Entry 7K5U (X-ray diffraction, 2.00 A resolution); this record covers chains T and A of the 3 polymer chains in the assembly.

== Chain T ==
Molecule: 16-nt DNA strand
Sequence (16 nucleotides; row label = number of the first residue in the row):
     1 GACGTACGTG ATCGCA
Not modelled in the structure: 1-2, 16

== Chain A ==
Name: DNA polymerase I
Source organism: Geobacillus stearothermophilus
Notes: EC 2.7.7.7
Reference sequence: E1C9K5 (E1C9K5_GEOSE); residues 297-876 here correspond to UniProt positions 1-580 (UniProt number = residue number - 296)
Amino-acid sequence (580 residues; numbered 297 to 876; the number before each row is that of its first residue):
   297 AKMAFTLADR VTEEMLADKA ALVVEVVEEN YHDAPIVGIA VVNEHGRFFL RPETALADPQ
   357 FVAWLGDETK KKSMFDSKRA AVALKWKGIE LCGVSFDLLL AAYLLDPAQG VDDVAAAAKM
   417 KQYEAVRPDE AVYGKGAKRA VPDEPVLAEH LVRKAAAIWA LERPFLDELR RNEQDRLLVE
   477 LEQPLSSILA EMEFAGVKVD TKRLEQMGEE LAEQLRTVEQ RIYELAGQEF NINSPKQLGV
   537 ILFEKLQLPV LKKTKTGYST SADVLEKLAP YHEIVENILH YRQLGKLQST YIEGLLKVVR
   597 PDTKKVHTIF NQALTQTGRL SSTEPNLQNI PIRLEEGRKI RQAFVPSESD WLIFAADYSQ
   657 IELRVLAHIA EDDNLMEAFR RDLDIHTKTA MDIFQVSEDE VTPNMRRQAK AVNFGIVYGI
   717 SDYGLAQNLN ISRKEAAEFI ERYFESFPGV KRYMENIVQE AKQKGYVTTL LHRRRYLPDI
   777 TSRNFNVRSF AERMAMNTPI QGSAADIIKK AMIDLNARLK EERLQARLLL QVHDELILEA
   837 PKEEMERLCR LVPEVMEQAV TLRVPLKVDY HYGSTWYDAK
Not modelled in the structure: 297-299
Differences from the reference sequence: variant Thr550 (Ser254 in E1C9K5)
Reported in the primary citation:
  - mutagenesis - Y714S/Y719S: decreased catalytic activity (primer-extension assay)

== Interface between chain T and chain A ==
Contacting residue pairs (47):
  DC3(T) - Ala707(A)  hydrogen bond to the base
  DC3(T) - Gly711(A)  base contact
  DC3(T) - Tyr714(A)  sugar contact
  DC3(T) - Gly715(A)  base contact
  DC3(T) - Ile716(A)  base contact
  DC3(T) - Ser717(A)  base contact
  DC3(T) - Tyr719(A)  phosphate contact
  DC3(T) - Gly720(A)  sugar contact
  DC3(T) - Leu721(A)  base contact
  DC3(T) - Asn724(A)  base contact
  DG4(T) - Arg615(A)  base contact
  DG4(T) - Tyr714(A)  stacking on the base
  DG4(T) - Phe786(A)  phosphate contact
  DG4(T) - Asn793(A)  sugar contact
  DG4(T) - Gln797(A)  base contact
  DT5(T) - Gln612(A)  phosphate contact
  DT5(T) - Thr613(A)  sugar contact
  DT5(T) - Arg615(A)  base contact
  DT5(T) - Arg771(A)  salt bridge to the phosphate
  DT5(T) - Phe786(A)  phosphate contact
  DT5(T) - Met790(A)  phosphate contact
  DT5(T) - Gln797(A)  hydrogen bond to the sugar
  DA6(T) - Leu610(A)  phosphate contact
  DA6(T) - Thr611(A)  phosphate contact
  DA6(T) - Gln612(A)  hydrogen bond to the phosphate
  DA6(T) - Ser617(A)  phosphate contact
  DC7(T) - Leu610(A)  phosphate contact
  DC7(T) - Ser617(A)  hydrogen bond to the phosphate
  DC7(T) - Ser618(A)  sugar contact
  DC7(T) - Thr619(A)  phosphate contact
  DC7(T) - Asn622(A)  hydrogen bond to the sugar
  DC7(T) - Asn625(A)  base contact
  DG8(T) - Lys582(A)  base contact
  DG8(T) - Thr619(A)  phosphate contact
  DG8(T) - Glu620(A)  hydrogen bond to the phosphate
  DT9(T) - Ser585(A)  phosphate contact
  DT9(T) - Thr586(A)  sugar contact
  DT9(T) - Gly590(A)  phosphate contact
  DT9(T) - Lys593(A)  salt bridge to the phosphate
  DG10(T) - Asn529(A)  phosphate contact
  DG10(T) - Ser585(A)  phosphate contact
  DA11(T) - Asn527(A)  sugar contact
  DA11(T) - Asn529(A)  sugar contact
  DA11(T) - Ser530(A)  phosphate contact
  DT12(T) - Ser530(A)  hydrogen bond to the phosphate
  DT12(T) - Lys532(A)  salt bridge to the phosphate
  DT12(T) - Gln533(A)  phosphate contact
Other interface residues (no listed pair), chain T (11 interface residues in all): DC13
Other interface residues (no listed pair), chain A (39 interface residues in all): Glu589, Phe710, Arg789

== Summary ==
The interface between chain T and chain A involves 11 residues on one side and 39 on the other, with 7
hydrogen bonds, 3 salt bridges and 1 aromatic stacking contact. Polar contacts include DC3(T)-Ala707(A),
DT5(T)-Gln797(A) and DC7(T)-Asn622(A). The paper reports that Y714S/Y719S of chain A reduce catalytic activity
(primer-extension assay).
Chain T is a 16-nt DNA strand and chain A is DNA polymerase I (Geobacillus stearothermophilus); the structure,
Bst DNA polymerase I time-resolved structure, 48 hr post dATP and dCTP addition, was determined by X-ray
diffraction (same publication as 7K5O, 7K5P, 7K5Q, 7K5R, 7K5S and 7K5T).
